Entry 6VGN (electron microscopy, 3.10 A resolution); this record covers chains A and W of the 21 polymer chains in the assembly.

== Chain A ==
Protein: ATP-dependent Clp protease proteolytic subunit
Source organism: Mycobacterium tuberculosis
Notes: EC 3.4.21.92
Reference sequence: A0A045HBE0 (A0A045HBE0_MYCTX); numbering as in UniProt (aligned over 15-214)
Chain sequence (200 residues; numbered 15 to 214; the number before each row is that of its first residue):
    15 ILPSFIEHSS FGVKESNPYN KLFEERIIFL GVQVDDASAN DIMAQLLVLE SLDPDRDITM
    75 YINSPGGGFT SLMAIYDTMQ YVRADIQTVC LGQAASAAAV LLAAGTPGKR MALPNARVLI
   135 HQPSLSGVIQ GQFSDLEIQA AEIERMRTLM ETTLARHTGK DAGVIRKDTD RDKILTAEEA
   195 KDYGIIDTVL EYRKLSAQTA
Not modelled in the structure: 211-214

== Chain W ==
Protein: R0M-wfp-alo-pro-ycp-ala-MP8
Chain sequence (7 residues; each row starts with the number of its first residue):
     1 XXXPXAX
Modified residues: R0M ((2E,4E)-hepta-2,4-dienoic acid) at position 1, WFP (3,5-difluoro-L-phenylalanine) at position 2, ALO (allo-threonine) at position 3, YCP ((2S)-piperidine-2-carboxylic acid) at position 5, MP8 ((4R)-4-methyl-L-proline) at position 7
Covalently attached groups: covalent link ALO_3-MP8_7

== Interface between chain A and chain W ==
Residue-residue contacts (18):
  Lys35(A) - R0M_1(W)
  Glu39(A) - R0M_1(W)
  Glu39(A) - MP8_7(W)
  Ile41(A) - MP8_7(W)
  Thr73(A) - Ala6(W)
  Thr73(A) - MP8_7(W)
  Tyr75(A) - R0M_1(W)
  Tyr75(A) - WFP_2(W)  hydrogen bond (side chain-backbone)
  Tyr75(A) - Ala6(W)  hydrogen bond (side chain-backbone)
  Gln101(A) - YCP_5(W)  hydrogen bond (side chain-backbone)
  Gln101(A) - Ala6(W)
  Val103(A) - Ala6(W)  hydrophobic
  Leu105(A) - WFP_2(W)
  Met125(A) - YCP_5(W)
  Met125(A) - Ala6(W)  hydrophobic
  Leu127(A) - WFP_2(W)
  Leu204(A) - YCP_5(W)
  Arg207(A) - Pro4(W)
Other interface residues (no listed pair), chain A (13 interface residues in all): Leu36
Other interface residues (no listed pair), chain W (7 interface residues in all): ALO_3

== Overview ==
The interface between chain A and chain W involves 13 residues on one side and 7 on the other, with 3 hydrogen
bonds. Among the polar pairs are Tyr75(A)-WFP_2(W), Tyr75(A)-Ala6(W) and Gln101(A)-YCP_5(W).
Here chain A is ATP-dependent Clp protease proteolytic subunit (Mycobacterium tuberculosis) and chain W is
R0M-wfp-alo-pro-ycp-ala-MP8. Entry 6VGN (ClpP1P2 complex from M. tuberculosis bound to ADEP) was determined by
electron microscopy together with 6VGK and 6VGQ from the same study.
